PDB entry 6LSG | X-ray diffraction, 2.14 A resolution | chains A and C of the 3 polymer chains in the assembly

== Chain A ==
Molecule: Genome polyprotein
Source organism: Human enterovirus 71
Notes: EC 2.7.7.48
UniProtKB: E5RPG3 (E5RPG3_HE71); residues 1-462 here correspond to UniProt positions 1732-2193 (UniProt number = residue number + 1731)
Sequence (468 residues; row label = number of the first residue in the row):
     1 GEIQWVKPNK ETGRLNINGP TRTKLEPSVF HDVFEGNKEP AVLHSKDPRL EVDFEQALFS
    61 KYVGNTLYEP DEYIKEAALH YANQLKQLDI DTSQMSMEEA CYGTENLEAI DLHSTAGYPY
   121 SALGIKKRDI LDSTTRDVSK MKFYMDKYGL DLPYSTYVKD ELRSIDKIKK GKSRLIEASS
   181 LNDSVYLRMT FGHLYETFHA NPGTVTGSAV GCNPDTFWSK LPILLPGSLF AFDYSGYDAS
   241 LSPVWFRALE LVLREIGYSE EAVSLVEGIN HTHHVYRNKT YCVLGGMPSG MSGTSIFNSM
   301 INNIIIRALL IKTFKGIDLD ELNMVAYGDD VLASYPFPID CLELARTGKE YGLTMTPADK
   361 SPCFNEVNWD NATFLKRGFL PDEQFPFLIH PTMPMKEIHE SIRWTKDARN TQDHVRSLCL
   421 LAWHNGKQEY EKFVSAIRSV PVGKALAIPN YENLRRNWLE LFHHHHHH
Unresolved in the structure: 464-468
Construct notes: engineered mutation Ser-114 (Thr1845 in E5RPG3), Thr-115 (Ser1846 in E5RPG3), Met-291 (Cys2022 in E5RPG3); expression tag (463-468)
Bound ions: Zn2+: His-271, His-273, Cys-282, Glu-343
Reported in the primary citation:
  - mutagenesis - T114S/S115T (50-fold): decreased binding to NTP
  - binding site for the 35-nt RNA strand: Ile-176
  - conformationally variable residues (loop rearrangement): Ile-176, Gly-290

== Chain C ==
Molecule: 16-nt RNA strand
Sequence (16 nucleotides; row label = number of the first residue in the row):
   686 UGUUCGACGA GAGAGA
Unresolved in the structure: 686-693

== Interface between chain A and chain C ==
Pairs across the interface (26):
  Ser-133(A) / G694(C)  hydrogen bond to the phosphate
  Lys-159(A) / A701(C)  base contact
  Tyr-327(A) / G700(C)  hydrogen bond to the base
  Tyr-327(A) / A701(C)  hydrogen bond to the sugar
  Gly-328(A) / A701(C)  sugar contact
  Asp-329(A) / A701(C)  phosphate contact
  Asp-330(A) / A701(C)  hydrogen bond to the phosphate
  Leu-375(A) / G700(C)  sugar contact
  Leu-375(A) / A701(C)  sugar contact
  Lys-376(A) / G700(C)  salt bridge to the phosphate
  Lys-376(A) / A701(C)  phosphate contact
  Arg-377(A) / G700(C)  sugar contact
  Met-393(A) / A699(C)  sugar contact
  Met-393(A) / G700(C)  sugar contact
  Ser-401(A) / G698(C)  hydrogen bond to the phosphate
  Ser-401(A) / A699(C)  hydrogen bond to the phosphate
  Lys-406(A) / G698(C)  salt bridge to the phosphate
  Asn-410(A) / G696(C)  hydrogen bond to the sugar
  Asn-410(A) / A697(C)  sugar contact
  Asp-413(A) / G696(C)  hydrogen bond to the base
  Asp-413(A) / A697(C)  sugar contact
  His-414(A) / A697(C)  sugar contact
  His-414(A) / G698(C)  sugar contact
  Ser-417(A) / G698(C)  sugar contact
  Leu-418(A) / G698(C)  sugar contact
  Leu-421(A) / A699(C)  sugar contact
Also at the interface, not in a pair above, chain A (21 interface residues in all): Arg-174, Ser-295, Glu-397

== In short ==
21 residues of chain A and 7 residues of chain C are in contact; the contacts include 8 hydrogen bonds and 2
salt bridges. Polar pairs include Tyr-327(A)/G700(C), Asp-413(A)/G696(C) and Tyr-327(A)/A701(C). The paper
reports a binding site for the 35-nt RNA strand at Ile-176(A); T114S/S115T of chain A reduce binding to NTP.
Here chain A is Genome polyprotein (Human enterovirus 71) and chain C is a 16-nt RNA strand. Entry 6LSG
(Crystal structure of the enterovirus 71 polymerase elongation complex (C0S6M form)) was determined by X-ray
diffraction (same publication as 6LSE, 6LSF and 6LSH).
